Entry 5FOA (X-ray diffraction, 4.19 A resolution (low resolution: residue-level contacts below are approximate; hydrogen-bond / salt-bridge calls are withheld)); this record covers chains B and E of the 3 polymer chains in the assembly.

[Chain B]
Protein: Complement C3B alpha chain
Source organism: Homo sapiens
UniProtKB: P01024 (CO3_HUMAN); numbering as in UniProt (aligned over 749-1663)
Chain sequence (915 residues; numbered 749 to 1663; the number before each row is that of its first residue):
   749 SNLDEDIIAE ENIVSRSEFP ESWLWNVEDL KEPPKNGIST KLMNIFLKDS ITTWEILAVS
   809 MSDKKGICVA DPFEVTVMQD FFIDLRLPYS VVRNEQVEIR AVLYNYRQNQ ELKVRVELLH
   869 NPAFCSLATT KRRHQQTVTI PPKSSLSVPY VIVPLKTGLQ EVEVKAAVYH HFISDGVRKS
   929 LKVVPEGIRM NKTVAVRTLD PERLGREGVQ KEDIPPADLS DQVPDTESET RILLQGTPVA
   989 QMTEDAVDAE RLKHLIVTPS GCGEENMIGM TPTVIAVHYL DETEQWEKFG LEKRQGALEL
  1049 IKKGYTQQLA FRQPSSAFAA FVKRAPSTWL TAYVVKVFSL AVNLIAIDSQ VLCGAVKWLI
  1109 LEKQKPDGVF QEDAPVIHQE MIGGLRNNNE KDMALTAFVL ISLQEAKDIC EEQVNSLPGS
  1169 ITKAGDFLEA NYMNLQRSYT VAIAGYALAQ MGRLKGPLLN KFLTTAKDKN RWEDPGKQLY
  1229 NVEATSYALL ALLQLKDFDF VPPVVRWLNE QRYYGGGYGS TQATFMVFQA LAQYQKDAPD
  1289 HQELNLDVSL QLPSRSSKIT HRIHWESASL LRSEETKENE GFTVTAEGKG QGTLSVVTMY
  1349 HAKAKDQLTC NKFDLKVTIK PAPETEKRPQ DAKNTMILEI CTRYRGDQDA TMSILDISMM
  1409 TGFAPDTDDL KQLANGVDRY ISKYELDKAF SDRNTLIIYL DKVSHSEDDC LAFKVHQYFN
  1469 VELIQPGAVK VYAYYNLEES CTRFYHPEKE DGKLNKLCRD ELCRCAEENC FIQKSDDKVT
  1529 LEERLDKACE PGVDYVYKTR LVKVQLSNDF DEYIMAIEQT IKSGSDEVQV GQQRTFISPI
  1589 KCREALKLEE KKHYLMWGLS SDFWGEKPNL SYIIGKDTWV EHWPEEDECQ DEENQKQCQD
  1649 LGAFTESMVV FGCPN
Not modelled in the structure: 749-751, 1372-1381
Cystine bridges: Cys-873/Cys-1513, Cys-1101/Cys-1158, Cys-1358/Cys-1489, Cys-1506/Cys-1511, Cys-1518/Cys-1590, Cys-1537/Cys-1661, Cys-1637/Cys-1646
Swiss-Prot annotation at these positions:
  - region: Glu-1634 to Phe-1659 (Interaction with CFP/properdin)
  - site: Arg-954, Glu-955 (Cleavage), Arg-1303, Ser-1304 (Cleavage), Arg-1320, Ser-1321 (Cleavage), Asn-1663 (Coordinates Mg(2+) for interaction with Complement factor B Bb fragment (CFB))
  - modified residue (Phosphoserine): Ser-968, Ser-1321, Ser-1573
  - glycosylation (N-linked (GlcNAc...) asparagine): Asn-939, Asn-1617
  - natural variant: Arg-1042 (R1042L: In AHUS5), Ala-1094 (A1094V: In AHUS5), Asp-1115 (D1115N: In AHUS5), Cys-1158 (C1158W: In AHUS5), Gln-1161 (Q1161K: In AHUS5), His-1464 (H1464D: In AHUS5)
  - mutagenesis: Asp-1029 (D1029A: Minor effect on binding of C3d to CR2), Glu-1030 (E1030A: Impaired binding of C3d to CR2), Glu-1032 (E1032A: Impaired binding of C3d to CR2), Glu-1035 (E1035A: No effect on binding of C3d to CR2), Arg-1042 (R1042M: Impaired binding of C3d to CR2), Ile-1108 to Leu-1109 (Impaired binding of C3d to CR2; when associated with A-1163), Glu-1110 (E1110A: No effect on binding of C3d to CR2), Asp-1115 (D1115A: No effect on binding of C3d to CR2), Asp-1121 (D1121A: No effect on binding of C3d to CR2), Asp-1140 (D1140A: No effect on binding of C3d to CR2), Glu-1153 (E1153A: Impaired binding of C3d to CR2), Asp-1156 (D1156A: Impaired binding of C3d to CR2), 4 further mutagenesis entries in UniProt

[Chain E]
Protein: Decay accelerating factor, CD55
Source organism: Homo sapiens
Notes: fragment: ccp domains 2-4
UniProtKB: P08174 (DAF_HUMAN); numbering as in UniProt (aligned over 97-285)
Chain sequence (194 residues; row label = number of the first residue in the row):
    95 GSSCEVPTRL NSASLKQPYI TQNYFPVGTV VEYECRPGYR REPSLSPKLT CLQNLKWSTA
   155 VEFCKKKSCP NPGEIRNGQI DVPGGILFGA TISFSCNTGY KLFGSTSSFC LISGSSVQWS
   215 DPLPECREIY CPAPPQIDNG IIQGERDHYG YRQSVTYACN KGFTMIGEHS IYCTVNNDEG
   275 EWSGPPPECR GAAA
Not modelled in the structure: 95-96, 286-288
Differences from the reference sequence: expression tag (95-96, 286-288)
Cystine bridges: Cys-98/Cys-145, Cys-129/Cys-158, Cys-163/Cys-204, Cys-190/Cys-220, Cys-225/Cys-267, Cys-253/Cys-283
Swiss-Prot annotation at these positions:
  - natural variant: Ser-199 (S199L: In Dr(a-) antigen), Ala-227 (A227P: In Cr(a-) antigen), Arg-240 (R240H: In GUTI(-) antigen), Cys-267 (C267S: In CHAPLE)

[Chain B / chain E interface]
Contacting residue pairs (7):
  Asn-774(B) / Gln-173(E)
  Asn-792(B) / Val-176(E)
  Phe-794(B) / Asn-165(E)
  Thr-1308(B) / Ile-235(E)
  Thr-1308(B) / Gly-238(E)
  Arg-1310(B) / Gln-237(E)
  His-1312(B) / Gln-237(E)
Also at the interface, not in a pair above, chain B (12 interface residues in all): Val-775, Asp-1288, Ser-1305, His-1309, Arg-1320, Glu-1322
Also at the interface, not in a pair above, chain E (14 interface residues in all): Ile-236, Glu-239, Arg-240, Asp-241, Ala-252, Cys-253, Asn-254, Lys-255

[Overview]
12 residues of chain B face 14 of chain E across their interface. Curated annotation (UniProt) lists 17
mutagenesis sites on chain B.
Here chain B is Complement C3B alpha chain and chain E is Decay accelerating factor, CD55, both from Homo
sapiens. Entry 5FOA (Crystal Structure of Human Complement C3b in complex with DAF (CCP2-4)) was determined by
X-ray diffraction together with 5FO7 from the same study.
